6V9M - chains A and B of the 3 polymer chains in the assembly; structure by X-ray diffraction, 1.65 A resolution.

# Chain A
Molecule: GTPase HRas
Source organism: Homo sapiens
Notes: engineered mutation(s): Y64A
UniProtKB: P01112 (RASH_HUMAN); residues 1-166 here = UniProt positions 1-166
Amino-acid sequence (167 residues; numbered 0 to 166; the number before each row is that of its first residue; numbering starts at 0):
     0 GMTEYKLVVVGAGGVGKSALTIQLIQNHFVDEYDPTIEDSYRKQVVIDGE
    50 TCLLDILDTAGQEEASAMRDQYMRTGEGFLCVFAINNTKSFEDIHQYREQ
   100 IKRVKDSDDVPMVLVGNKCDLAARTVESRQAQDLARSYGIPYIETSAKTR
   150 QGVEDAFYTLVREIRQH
Not modelled in the structure: 0
Sequence notes: expression tag (0); conflict Ala64 (Tyr in P01112)
Modified positions: Cys51 (S-hydroxycysteine; CSO)
UniProt features mapped onto this chain:
  - region: His166 (Hypervariable region)
  - motif: Tyr32 to Tyr40 (Effector region)
  - binding site (GTP): Gly13 to Ala18, Val29 to Thr35, Ala59, Gly60, Asn116 to Asp119, Ser145 to Lys147
  - modified residue: Met1 (N-acetylmethionine), Thr2 (N-acetylthreonine), Cys118 (S-nitrosocysteine)
  - glycosylation: Thr35 (Microbial infection: O-linked (Glc) threonine)
  - natural variant: Gly12 (G12A: In CSTLO; G12C: In CSTLO; G12D: In CSTLO; G12E: In CSTLO; G12S: In CSTLO and CMEMS; G12V: In CSTLO, bladder carcinoma and CMEMS), Gly13 (G13C: In CSTLO; G13D: In CSTLO; G13R: In SFM), Gln22 (Q22K: In CMEMS), Glu37 (E37EE: In CSTLO), Thr58 (T58I: In CSTLO), Gln61 (Q61K: In NMTC2; Q61L: In melanoma), Glu63 (E63K: In CMEMS), Ser89 (S89C: Found in a patient with severe fetal hydrops and pleural effusion; uncertain significance), Lys117 (K117R: In CSTLO), Ala146 (A146T: In CSTLO; A146V: In CSTLO)
  - mutagenesis: Ser17 (S17N: Dominant negative. Prevents PLCE1 EGF-induced recruitment to plasma membrane. No effect on subcellular location of isoform 2), Asn26 (N26G: Loss of interaction with PLCE1; when associated with V-12), Val29 (V29A: No effect on interaction with PLCE1; when associated with V-12), Tyr32 (Y32F: Loss of interaction and recruitment to plasma membrane of PLCE1; when associated with V-12), Pro34 (P34G: No effect on interaction with PLCE1; when associated with V-12), Thr35 (T35S: Loss of interaction with PLCE1; when associated with V-12), Glu37 (E37G: No effect on interaction with PLCE1; when associated with V-12), Asp38 (D38N: No effect on interaction with PLCE1; when associated with V-12), Ser39 (S39C: No effect on interaction with PLCE1; when associated with V-12), Ala59 (A59T: Loss of GTPase activity and creation of an autophosphorylation site), Gln61 (Q61I: Moderately increased transformation of cultured cell lines; Q61R: Promotes interaction with SHOC2 and PP1C; Q61V: Strongly increased transformation of cultured cell lines), Ala83 (A83T: GTP-binding activity reduced by factor of 30), 4 further mutagenesis entries in UniProt
Metal / ion sites: Mg2+: Ser17, Thr35 (together with GMP-PNP)
Residues lining bound ligands: GMP-PNP (GNP; phosphoaminophosphonic acid-guanylate ester): Ala11, Gly12, Gly13, Val14, Gly15, Lys16, Ser17, Ala18, Phe28, Val29, Asp30, Glu31, Tyr32, Asp33, Pro34, Thr35, Thr58, Ala59, Gly60, Gln61, Asn116, Lys117, Asp119, Leu120, Ser145, Ala146, Lys147

# Chain B
Molecule: Son of sevenless homolog 1
Source organism: Homo sapiens
UniProtKB: Q07889 (SOS1_HUMAN); residue numbers follow UniProt; this construct covers 566-1046
Amino-acid sequence (482 residues; numbered 565 to 1046; the number before each row is that of its first residue):
   565 GQMRLPSADVYRFAEPDSEENIIFEENMQPKAGIPIIKAGTVIKLIERLT
   615 YHMYADPNFVRTFLTTYRSFCKPQELLSLIIERFEIPEPEPTEADRIAIE
   665 NGDQPLSAELKRFRKEYIQPVQLRVLNVCRHWVEHHFYDFERDAYLLQRM
   715 EEFIGTVRGKAMKKWVESITKIIQRKKIARDNGPGHNITFQSSPPTVEWH
   765 ISRPGHIETFDLLTLHPIEIARQLTLLESDLYRAVQPSELVGSVWTKEDK
   815 EINSPNLLKMIRHTTNLTLWFEKCIVETENLEERVAVVSRIIEILQVFQE
   865 LNNFNGVLEVVSAMNSSPVYRLDHTFEQIPSRQKKILEEAHELSEDHYKK
   915 YLAKLRSINPPCVPFFGIYLTNILKTEEGNPEVLKRHGKELINFSKRRKV
   965 AEITGEIQQYQNQPYCLRVESDIKRFFENLNPMGNSMEKEFTDYLFNKSL
  1015 EIEPRNPKPLPRFPKKYSYPLKSPGVRPSNPR
Not modelled in the structure: 591-596, 744-750
Sequence notes: expression tag (565)
Residues lining bound ligands: QTG (4-fluoro-2-methyl-N-propylbenzene-1-sulfonamide): Met878, Asn879, Tyr884, Phe890, Lys898, Leu901, Glu902, His905

# Chain A / chain B interface
Residue-residue contacts (65):
  Met1(A) with Arg920(B)
  Gln22(A) with Thr753(B)
  Ile24(A) with Asn976(B)
  Gln25(A) with Ile752(B); Asn976(B)
  Asn26(A) with Asn751(B); Ile752(B); Thr753(B), hydrogen bond (backbone-backbone); Phe754(B); Pro978(B)
  His27(A) with Asn751(B), hydrogen bond (side chain-backbone)
  Glu31(A) with Arg739(B)
  Asp33(A) with Arg694(B), hydrogen bond (backbone-side chain); Ser732(B); Ile736(B); Arg739(B), salt bridge
  Pro34(A) with Arg694(B); Trp729(B), hydrogen bond (backbone-side chain); Ser732(B)
  Thr35(A) with Trp729(B), hydrogen bond (backbone-side chain)
  Ile36(A) with Leu687(B); Leu690(B); Asn691(B); Trp729(B)
  Glu37(A) with Ala619(B); Pro621(B); Asn691(B), hydrogen bond (backbone-side chain); His695(B)
  Asp38(A) with Arg694(B), salt bridge; His695(B), salt bridge
  Ser39(A) with Pro621(B); Asn622(B), hydrogen bond
  Arg41(A) with Gln973(B)
  Lys42(A) with Gln973(B)
  Gln43(A) with Leu919(B), hydrogen bond (side chain-backbone); Arg920(B); Ser921(B); Ile922(B), hydrogen bond (side chain-backbone); Pro924(B); Gln973(B), hydrogen bond (backbone-side chain); Tyr974(B), hydrogen bond
  Val44(A) with Asn923(B)
  Val45(A) with Ser921(B); Ile922(B); Asn923(B), hydrogen bond (backbone-side chain)
  Thr50(A) with Arg920(B); Ser921(B), hydrogen bond (side chain-backbone)
  Leu56(A) with Pro621(B), hydrophobic
  Gln61(A) with Lys728(B), hydrogen bond; Trp729(B)
  Glu63(A) with Ala725(B); Lys728(B), salt bridge; Trp729(B)
  Ala64(A) with Trp729(B)
  Ala66(A) with Lys679(B)
  Met67(A) with Pro684(B), hydrophobic; Leu687(B), hydrophobic; Arg688(B)
  Gln70(A) with Met617(B); Tyr618(B); Ala619(B), hydrogen bond (side chain-backbone); Arg688(B)
  Arg149(A) with Thr753(B); Gln755(B), hydrogen bond
  Glu153(A) with Gln755(B)
Also at the interface, not in a pair above, chain A (32 interface residues in all): Arg73, Lys147, Thr148
Also at the interface, not in a pair above, chain B (36 interface residues in all): Glu698, Gln977

# Overview
The interface between chain A and chain B involves 32 residues on one side and 36 on the other, with 16
hydrogen bonds and 4 salt bridges. Polar contacts include Asp33(A)-Arg739(B), Asp38(A)-Arg694(B) and
Asp38(A)-His695(B). Chain A binds GMP-PNP. Ligands of chain B: compound QTG.
Here chain A is GTPase HRas and chain B is Son of sevenless homolog 1, both from Homo sapiens. Entry 6V9M
(Expanding the Chemical Landscape of SOS1 Activators Using Fragment Based Methods) was determined by X-ray
diffraction together with 6V94, 6V9F, 6V9J, 6V9L and 6V9N from the same study.
